PDB entry 8XY6 | electron microscopy, 3.00 A resolution | chains A and F of the 9 polymer chains in the assembly

Chain A:
Protein: DNA-directed RNA polymerase subunit
Organism: African swine fever virus
Notes: EC 2.7.7.6
Reference sequence: A0A3S7XUW7 (A0A3S7XUW7_ASF); residues 1-1441 here = UniProt positions 1-1441
Chain sequence (1441 residues; row label = number of the first residue in the row):
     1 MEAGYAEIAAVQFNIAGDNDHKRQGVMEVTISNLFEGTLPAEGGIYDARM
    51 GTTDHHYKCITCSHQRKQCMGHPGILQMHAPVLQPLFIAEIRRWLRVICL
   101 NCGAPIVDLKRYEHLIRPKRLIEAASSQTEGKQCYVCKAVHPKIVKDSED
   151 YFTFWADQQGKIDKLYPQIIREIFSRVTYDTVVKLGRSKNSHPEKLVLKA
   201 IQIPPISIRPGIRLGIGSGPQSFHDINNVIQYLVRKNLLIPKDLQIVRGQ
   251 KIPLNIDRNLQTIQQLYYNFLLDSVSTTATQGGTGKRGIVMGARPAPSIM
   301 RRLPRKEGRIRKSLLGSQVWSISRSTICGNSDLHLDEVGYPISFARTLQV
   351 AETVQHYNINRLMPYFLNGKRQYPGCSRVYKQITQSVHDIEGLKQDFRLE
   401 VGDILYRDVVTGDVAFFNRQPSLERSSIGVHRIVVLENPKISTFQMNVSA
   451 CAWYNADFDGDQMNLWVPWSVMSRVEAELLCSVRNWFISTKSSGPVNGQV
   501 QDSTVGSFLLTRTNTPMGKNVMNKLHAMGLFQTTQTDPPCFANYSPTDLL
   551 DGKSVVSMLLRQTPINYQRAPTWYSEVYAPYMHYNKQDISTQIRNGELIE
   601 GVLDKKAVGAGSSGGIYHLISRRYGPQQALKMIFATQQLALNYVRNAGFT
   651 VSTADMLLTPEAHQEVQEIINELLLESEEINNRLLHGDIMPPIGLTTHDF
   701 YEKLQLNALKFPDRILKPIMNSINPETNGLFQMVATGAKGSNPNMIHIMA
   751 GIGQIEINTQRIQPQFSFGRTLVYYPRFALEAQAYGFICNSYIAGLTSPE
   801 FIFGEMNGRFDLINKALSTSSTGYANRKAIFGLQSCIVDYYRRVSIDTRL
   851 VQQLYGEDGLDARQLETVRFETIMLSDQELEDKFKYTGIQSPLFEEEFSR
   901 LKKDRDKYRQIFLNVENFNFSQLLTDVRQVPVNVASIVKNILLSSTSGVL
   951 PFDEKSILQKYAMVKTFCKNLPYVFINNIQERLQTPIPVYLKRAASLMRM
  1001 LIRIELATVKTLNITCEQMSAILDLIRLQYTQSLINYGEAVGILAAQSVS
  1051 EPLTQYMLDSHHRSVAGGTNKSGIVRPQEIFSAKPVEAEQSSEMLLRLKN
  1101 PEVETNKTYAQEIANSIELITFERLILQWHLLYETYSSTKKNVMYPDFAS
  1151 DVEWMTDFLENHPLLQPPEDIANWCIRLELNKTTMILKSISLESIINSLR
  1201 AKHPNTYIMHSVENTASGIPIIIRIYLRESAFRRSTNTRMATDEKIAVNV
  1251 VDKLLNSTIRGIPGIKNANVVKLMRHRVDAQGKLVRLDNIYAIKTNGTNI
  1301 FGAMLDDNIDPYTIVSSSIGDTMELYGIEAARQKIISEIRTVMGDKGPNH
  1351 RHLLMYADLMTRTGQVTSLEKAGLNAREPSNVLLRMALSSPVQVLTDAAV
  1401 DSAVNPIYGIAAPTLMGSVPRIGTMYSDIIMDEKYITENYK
Not modelled in the structure: 213-224, 281-294, 1235-1239
Bound ions: Zn2+ site 1: Cys59, Cys62, Cys69, His72; Zn2+ site 2: Cys99, Cys102, Cys134, Cys137; Mg2+: Asp457, Asp459, Asp461

Chain F:
Protein: D339L
Organism: African swine fever virus
Reference sequence: A0A2X0RV08 (A0A2X0RV08_ASF); numbering as in UniProt (aligned over 1-151)
Chain sequence (151 residues; each row starts with the number of its first residue):
     1 MIDQKIFETTLNIDDPTNFCTNVEAHLLKELENIYVGKCFKNSFILNITG
    51 VIQRSPCFIMRTNNSGRGYMHVRFSAVVSYLNAFDLIAAVKIIKNDSNII
   101 LGESLLTEPVTIVIPSSESQNNVAEVGQIVPVQLANSSVYYIPGRQQASA
   151 T
Not modelled in the structure: 81-136

Chain A / chain F interface:
Contacting residue pairs (41):
  Met1(A) - Ile34(F)
  Met1(A) - Tyr35(F)  hydrophobic
  Met1(A) - Gly144(F)
  Glu2(A) - Thr10(F)
  Glu2(A) - Leu11(F)
  Glu2(A) - Asn12(F)  hydrogen bond (side chain-backbone)
  Glu2(A) - Ile34(F)
  Ala3(A) - Asn12(F)  hydrogen bond (backbone-side chain)
  Gly4(A) - Thr10(F)
  Gly4(A) - Asn12(F)
  Tyr5(A) - Thr10(F)
  Tyr5(A) - Asn12(F)  hydrogen bond (backbone-side chain)
  Tyr5(A) - Met60(F)  hydrophobic
  Tyr5(A) - Arg61(F)  hydrogen bond (side chain-backbone)
  Tyr5(A) - Thr62(F)  hydrogen bond
  Tyr5(A) - Asn63(F)
  Tyr5(A) - Tyr69(F)  hydrophobic
  Glu7(A) - Arg61(F)  salt bridge
  Met472(A) - Asn64(F)
  Ser1418(A) - Thr62(F)
  Val1419(A) - Arg61(F)  hydrogen bond (backbone-side chain)
  Pro1420(A) - Arg61(F)
  Arg1421(A) - Arg61(F)
  Met1425(A) - Arg61(F)
  Ile1429(A) - Phe58(F)
  Ile1429(A) - Ile59(F)  hydrogen bond (backbone-backbone)
  Ile1430(A) - Pro56(F)  hydrophobic
  Ile1430(A) - Cys57(F)
  Ile1430(A) - Phe58(F)  hydrophobic
  Met1431(A) - Pro16(F)  hydrophobic
  Met1431(A) - Thr17(F)
  Met1431(A) - Cys20(F)  hydrophobic
  Met1431(A) - Cys57(F)  hydrogen bond (backbone-backbone)
  Met1431(A) - Ile59(F)  hydrophobic
  Glu1433(A) - Val23(F)
  Glu1433(A) - Arg54(F)  salt bridge
  Ile1436(A) - Cys20(F)
  Ile1436(A) - Thr21(F)
  Thr1437(A) - Cys20(F)
  Thr1437(A) - Thr21(F)
  Lys1441(A) - Thr21(F)
Also at the interface, not in a pair above, chain A (20 interface residues in all): Ser470
Also at the interface, not in a pair above, chain F (24 interface residues in all): Lys38, Phe40

In short:
20 residues of chain A and 24 residues of chain F are in contact; the contacts include 8 hydrogen bonds and 2
salt bridges. Among the polar pairs are Glu7(A)-Arg61(F), Glu1433(A)-Arg54(F) and Glu2(A)-Asn12(F). Cys59(A),
Cys62(A), Cys69(A) and His72(A) coordinate Zn2+ site 1.
Chain A is DNA-directed RNA polymerase subunit and chain F is D339L, both from African swine fever virus; the
structure, ASFV RNAP M1249L C-tail occupied complex3 (MCOC3), was determined by electron microscopy together
with 8Y0E, 8XX4, 8XX5, 8XXP and 8XXT from the same study.
